Entry 6IFL (electron microscopy, 3.16 A resolution); this record covers chains D and J of the 10 polymer chains in the assembly.

== Chain D ==
Molecule: Type III-A CRISPR-associated RAMP protein Csm3
From: Streptococcus thermophilus ND03
UniProtKB: A0A2U2M035 (A0A2U2M035_STRTR); residues 1-220 here = UniProt positions 1-220
Amino-acid sequence (220 residues; each row starts with the number of its first residue):
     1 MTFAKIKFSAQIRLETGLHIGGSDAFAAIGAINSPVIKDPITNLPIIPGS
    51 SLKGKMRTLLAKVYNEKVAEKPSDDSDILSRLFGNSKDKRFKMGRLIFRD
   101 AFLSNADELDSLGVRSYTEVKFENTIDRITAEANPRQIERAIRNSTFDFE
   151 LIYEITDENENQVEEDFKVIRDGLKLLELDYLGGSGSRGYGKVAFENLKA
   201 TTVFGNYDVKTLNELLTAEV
Disordered / not traced: 1, 219-220
Construct notes: engineered mutation Asn33 (Asp in A0A2U2M035)
What the authors report for this chain:
  - binding site for NTR (chain J): Pro135, Arg136

== Chain J ==
Molecule: NTR
Sequence (43 nucleotides; numbered 1 to 43; the number before each row is that of its first residue):
     1 GGUAGGAAUGGGUAAUUAUAGCGAGCUAGAAAGCGUUUCCGUC
Disordered / not traced: 1-6, 42-43

== How chain D and chain J interact ==
Residue-residue contacts (19; chain D residue first):
  Ala28(D) with A18(J), phosphate contact
  Ile29(D) with A18(J), phosphate contact
  Gly30(D) with U17(J), hydrogen bond to the sugar; A18(J), hydrogen bond to the phosphate
  Asn33(D) with U17(J), phosphate contact; A18(J), hydrogen bond to the phosphate
  Lys87(D) with C26(J), hydrogen bond to the base; U27(J), hydrogen bond to the sugar
  Thr125(D) with A18(J), base contact
  Ala133(D) with U16(J), hydrogen bond to the sugar
  Asn134(D) with U16(J), sugar contact; U17(J), sugar contact; A18(J), hydrogen bond to the sugar; U19(J), hydrogen bond to the sugar
  Pro135(D) with U16(J), base contact; U17(J), sugar contact; A18(J), sugar contact
  Arg136(D) with A18(J), base contact
  Gln137(D) with U17(J), base contact
Interface residues without a listed pair, chain D (12 interface residues in all): Ala31

== Summary ==
The interface between chain D and chain J involves 12 residues on one side and 6 on the other, with 8 hydrogen
bonds. Polar pairs include Lys87(D)-C26(J), Gly30(D)-U17(J) and Lys87(D)-U27(J). The paper reports a binding
site for NTR (chain J) at Pro135(D) and Arg136(D).
Here chain D is Type III-A CRISPR-associated RAMP protein Csm3 (Streptococcus thermophilus ND03) and chain J
is NTR. Entry 6IFL (Cryo-EM structure of type III-A Csm-NTR complex) was determined by electron microscopy
together with 6IFK, 6IFN, 6IFR, 6IFU, 6IFY, 6IFZ and 6IG0 from the same study.
